Entry 4LKK (X-ray diffraction, 2.49 A resolution); this record covers chains A and B.

[Chain A]
Name: hemagglutinin
Organism: Influenza A virus
Sequence (314 residues; each row starts with the number of its first residue):
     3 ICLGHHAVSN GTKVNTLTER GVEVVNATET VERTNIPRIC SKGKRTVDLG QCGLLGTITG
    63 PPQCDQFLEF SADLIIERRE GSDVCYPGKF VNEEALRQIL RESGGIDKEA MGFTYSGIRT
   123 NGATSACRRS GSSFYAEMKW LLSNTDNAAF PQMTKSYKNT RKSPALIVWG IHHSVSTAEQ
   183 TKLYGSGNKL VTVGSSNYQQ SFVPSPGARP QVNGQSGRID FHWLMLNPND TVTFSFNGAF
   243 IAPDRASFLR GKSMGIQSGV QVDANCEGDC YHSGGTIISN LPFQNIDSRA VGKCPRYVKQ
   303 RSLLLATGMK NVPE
Disulfide bonds: Cys-42/Cys-268, Cys-54/Cys-66, Cys-87/Cys-129, Cys-272/Cys-296
Covalently attached groups: N-acetylglucosamine (NAG) linked to Asn-28, Asn-231

[Chain B]
Name: hemagglutinin
Organism: Influenza A virus
Sequence (168 residues; each row starts with the number of its first residue):
   323 LFGAIAGFIE NGWEGLIDGW YGFRHQNAQG EGTAADYKST QSAIDQITGK LNRLIEKTNQ
   383 QFELIDNEFN EVEKQIGNVI NWTRDSITEV WSYNAELLVA MENQHTIDLA DSEMDKLYER
   443 VKRQLRENAE EDGTGCFEIF HKCDDDCMAS IRNNTYDHSK YREEAMQN
Disulfide bonds: Cys-465/Cys-469
Covalently attached groups: N-acetylglucosamine (NAG) linked to Asn-403

[How chain A and chain B interact]
Disulfides between the chains: Cys-4(A)/Cys-458(B)
Contacting residue pairs - 123 pairs, chain A then chain B:
  Ile-3(A) with Phe-345(B), hydrophobic; Gly-457(B); Cys-458(B); Phe-459(B), hydrogen bond (backbone-backbone)
  Cys-4(A) with Trp-335(B); Phe-345(B); Arg-346(B), hydrogen bond (backbone-backbone); Gly-457(B); Cys-458(B), disulfide
  Leu-5(A) with Ile-331(B); Trp-335(B); Gly-344(B); Phe-345(B), hydrophobic; Leu-439(B), hydrophobic; Tyr-440(B), hydrophobic; Gly-457(B), hydrogen bond (backbone-backbone)
  Gly-6(A) with Trp-335(B); Tyr-343(B); Gly-344(B); Met-436(B)
  His-7(A) with Ile-327(B); Asn-333(B); Gly-334(B); Trp-335(B), hydrogen bond (backbone-backbone); Trp-342(B); Met-436(B)
  His-8(A) with Trp-335(B); Leu-338(B); Gly-341(B); Trp-342(B), hydrogen bond (backbone-backbone)
  Ala-9(A) with Gly-334(B); Trp-335(B); Glu-336(B)
  Val-16(A) with Asn-425(B)
  Asn-17(A) with Ala-422(B); Asn-425(B), hydrogen bond (backbone-side chain)
  Thr-18(A) with Ala-422(B); Gln-426(B), hydrogen bond
  Leu-19(A) with Ala-422(B); Met-423(B); Gln-426(B), hydrogen bond (backbone-side chain)
  Thr-20(A) with Gln-426(B)
  Val-26(A) with Ile-429(B), hydrophobic
  Thr-30(A) with Leu-373(B)
  Glu-79(A) with Phe-391(B)
  Arg-80(A) with Phe-391(B)
  Arg-81(A) with Glu-390(B), hydrogen bond (side chain-backbone); Phe-391(B)
  Glu-95(A) with Asn-392(B)
  Glu-96(A) with Asp-388(B); Asn-389(B), hydrogen bond; Val-394(B)
  Arg-99(A) with Asn-389(B); Asn-392(B)
  Gln-100(A) with Ile-387(B), hydrogen bond (side chain-backbone)
  Arg-103(A) with Leu-386(B); Asn-389(B)
  Lys-254(A) with Gln-383(B)
  Met-256(A) with Gln-383(B); Glu-385(B)
  Gly-257(A) with Leu-386(B)
  Ile-258(A) with Leu-386(B), hydrophobic
  Gln-259(A) with Asn-389(B), hydrogen bond; Glu-390(B), hydrogen bond (side chain-backbone); Phe-391(B)
  Ser-260(A) with Phe-391(B)
  Ser-275(A) with Glu-390(B)
  Asn-282(A) with Ile-377(B); Lys-379(B)
  Pro-284(A) with Leu-376(B)
  Phe-285(A) with Ala-417(B), hydrophobic
  Ser-290(A) with Arg-406(B)
  Arg-291(A) with Asp-388(B), salt bridge; Asn-389(B); Glu-390(B), salt bridge; Arg-406(B)
  Val-293(A) with Phe-384(B); Glu-385(B); Leu-386(B)
  Gly-294(A) with Gln-382(B); Gln-383(B); Phe-384(B), hydrogen bond (backbone-backbone)
  Lys-295(A) with Thr-380(B); Asn-381(B); Gln-382(B)
  Cys-296(A) with Thr-380(B)
  Arg-298(A) with Trp-413(B)
  Tyr-299(A) with Thr-410(B); Trp-413(B)
  Val-300(A) with Trp-413(B); Ser-414(B); Ala-417(B), hydrophobic
  Lys-301(A) with Thr-410(B); Glu-411(B), salt bridge; Ser-414(B), hydrogen bond (backbone-side chain)
  Gln-302(A) with Ser-414(B), hydrogen bond (side chain-backbone); Glu-418(B), hydrogen bond
  Leu-305(A) with Ala-417(B), hydrophobic; Glu-418(B)
  Leu-306(A) with Val-421(B); Asn-425(B), hydrogen bond (backbone-side chain)
  Leu-307(A) with Leu-373(B), hydrophobic; Leu-376(B), hydrophobic; Glu-424(B); Asn-425(B)
  Ala-308(A) with Asn-425(B), hydrogen bond (backbone-side chain); Thr-428(B)
  Thr-309(A) with Trp-342(B); Ile-369(B)
  Gly-310(A) with Thr-428(B)
  Met-311(A) with Ile-327(B), hydrophobic; Trp-342(B), hydrophobic; Tyr-343(B), hydrophobic; Ala-432(B), hydrophobic
  Lys-312(A) with Ile-327(B); Ala-328(B)
  Val-314(A) with Glu-332(B); Asn-333(B); Gly-334(B), hydrogen bond (backbone-backbone)
  Pro-315(A) with Asn-333(B); Glu-336(B)
  Glu-316(A) with Asn-333(B); Glu-336(B)
Other interface residues (no listed pair), chain A (59 interface residues in all): Val-10, Ser-11, Val-24, Thr-32, Ser-255
Other interface residues (no listed pair), chain B (64 interface residues in all): His-347, Glu-378, Leu-419, Leu-420, Leu-447, Ile-461, Met-470, Ile-473

[Summary]
Chain A and chain B form an interface of 59 and 64 residues respectively, with 1 disulfide bond, 20 hydrogen
bonds and 3 salt bridges. Among the polar pairs are Arg-291(A)/Asp-388(B), Arg-291(A)/Glu-390(B) and
Lys-301(A)/Glu-411(B). N-acetylglucosamine is covalently linked to Asn-28(A) and Asn-231(A).
Here chain A is hemagglutinin and chain B is hemagglutinin, both from Influenza A virus. Entry 4LKK (The
structure of hemagglutinin L226Q mutant (H3 numbering) from a avian-origin H7N9 influenza virus
(A/Anhui/1/2013) in ...) was determined by X-ray diffraction (same publication as 4KOL, 4KOM, 4KON, 4LCX,
4LKG, 4LKH, 4LKI and 4LKJ).
